6CDE - chains D and 1 of the 24 polymer chains in the assembly; structure by electron microscopy, 3.80 A resolution.

# Chain D (and 1)
Name: Glycoprotein 41
Organism: Human immunodeficiency virus 1
Notes: chain 1 of this document is another copy of the same molecule, construct and numbering; everything in this record applies to it too
UniProt: Q2N0S7 (Q2N0S7_9HIV1); residues 512-664 here correspond to UniProt positions 509-661 (UniProt number = residue number - 3)
Amino-acid sequence (153 residues; row label = number of the first residue in the row):
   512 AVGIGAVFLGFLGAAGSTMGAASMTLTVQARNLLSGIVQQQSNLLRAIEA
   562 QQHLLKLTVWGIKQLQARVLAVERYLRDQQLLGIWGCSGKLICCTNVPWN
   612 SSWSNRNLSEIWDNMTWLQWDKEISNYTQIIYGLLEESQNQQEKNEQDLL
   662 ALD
Unresolved in the structure: 548-568
Construct notes: conflict Cys605 (Thr602 in Q2N0S7)
Disulfide bonds: Cys598-Cys604
Covalently attached groups: N-acetylglucosamine (NAG) linked to Asn618, Asn637
From the paper describing this entry:
  - post-translational modification sites: Asn611

# Interface between chain D and chain 1
Contacting residue pairs (27; chain D residue first):
  Ile573(D) with Thr569(1); Ile573(1), hydrophobic
  Leu576(D) with Leu576(1), hydrophobic
  Gln577(D) with Leu576(1); Arg579(1)
  Val580(D) with Leu576(1), hydrophobic; Arg579(1); Val580(1), hydrophobic
  Glu584(D) with Arg579(1), salt bridge; Val583(1)
  Leu587(D) with Leu545(1), hydrophobic; Tyr586(1), hydrophobic
  Arg588(D) with Leu545(1); Ser546(1), hydrogen bond (side chain-backbone)
  Gln591(D) with Ala541(1), hydrogen bond (side chain-backbone); Arg542(1); Leu545(1); Tyr586(1)
  Gly594(D) with Gly600(1)
  Ile595(D) with Thr538(1); Arg542(1)
  Ser599(D) with Gly600(1)
  Glu647(D) with Thr538(1); Arg542(1), salt bridge
  Asn651(D) with Met535(1), hydrogen bond (side chain-backbone)
  Glu654(D) with Lys601(1), salt bridge; Ile603(1)
Other interface residues (no listed pair), chain 1 (19 interface residues in all): Gly547, Ser599, Leu602

# Overview
14 residues of chain D face 19 of chain 1 across their interface; the contacts include 3 hydrogen bonds and 3
salt bridges. Among the polar pairs are Glu584(D)-Arg579(1), Glu647(D)-Arg542(1) and Glu654(D)-Lys601(1).
N-acetylglucosamine is covalently linked to Asn618(D) and Asn637(D). From the paper: a modification site at
Asn611(D).
Both chains are Glycoprotein 41 (Human immunodeficiency virus 1). Entry 6CDE (Cryo-EM structure at 3.8 A
resolution of vaccine-elicited antibody vFP20.01 in complex with HIV-1 Env BG505 ...) was determined by
electron microscopy together with 5TKJ, 5TKK, 6CDI and 6CDO from the same study.
